PDB entry 3Q1E | X-ray diffraction, 1.95 A resolution | chains B and C of the 4 polymer chains in the assembly

== Chain B (and C) ==
Protein: 5-hydroxyisourate hydrolase
Source organism: Danio rerio
Notes: EC 3.5.2.17; fragment: residues in UNP 20-138; chain C of this document is another copy of the same molecule, construct and numbering; everything in this record applies to it too
UniProt: Q06S87 (HIUH_DANRE); residues 1-119 here correspond to UniProt positions 20-138 (UniProt number = residue number + 19)
Sequence (119 residues; row label = number of the first residue in the row):
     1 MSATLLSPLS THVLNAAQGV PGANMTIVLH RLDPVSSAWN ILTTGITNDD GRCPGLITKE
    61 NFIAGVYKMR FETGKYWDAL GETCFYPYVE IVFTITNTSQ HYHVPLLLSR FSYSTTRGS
Not modelled in the structure: 1-5
Construct notes: engineered mutation A16 (Ile35 in Q06S87), T116 (Tyr135 in Q06S87)
Residues lining bound ligands: 3,5,3',5'-tetraiodo-L-thyronine (T44): H12, L14, H103, P105, L106, L107, S114, T115, T116

== How chain B and chain C interact ==
Residue-residue contacts (12; chain B residue first):
  A16(B) with S109(C), hydrogen bond (backbone-side chain); F111(C); S112(C)
  A17(B) with F111(C)
  Q18(B) with F111(C)
  G19(B) with F111(C)
  S109(B) with A16(C), hydrogen bond (side chain-backbone)
  F111(B) with A16(C); A17(C); Q18(C); G19(C)
  S112(B) with A16(C)
Interface residues without a listed pair, chain B (8 interface residues in all): R110
Interface residues without a listed pair, chain C (8 interface residues in all): R110

== In short ==
The chain B/chain C interface involves 8 residues from each chain, with 2 hydrogen bonds. The hydrogen-bonded
pair is A16(B)-S109(C). Bound to chain B: 3,5,3',5'-tetraiodo-L-thyronine.
Both chains are 5-hydroxyisourate hydrolase (Danio rerio). Entry 3Q1E (Crystal structure of Y116T/I16A double
mutant of 5-hydroxyisourate hydrolase in complex with T4) was determined by X-ray diffraction (same
publication as 3IWU and 3IWV).
